8WT7 - chains D and I of the 10 polymer chains in the assembly; structure by electron microscopy, 2.70 A resolution.

== Chain D ==
Name: IS621 transposase
Source organism: Escherichia coli
Reference sequence: A0A0E0Y1P1 (A0A0E0Y1P1_ECO1C); residue numbers follow UniProt; this construct covers 1-326
Sequence (328 residues; numbered -1 to 326; the number before each row is that of its first residue; numbers below 1 keep their minus sign (Gly-1 is residue -1)):
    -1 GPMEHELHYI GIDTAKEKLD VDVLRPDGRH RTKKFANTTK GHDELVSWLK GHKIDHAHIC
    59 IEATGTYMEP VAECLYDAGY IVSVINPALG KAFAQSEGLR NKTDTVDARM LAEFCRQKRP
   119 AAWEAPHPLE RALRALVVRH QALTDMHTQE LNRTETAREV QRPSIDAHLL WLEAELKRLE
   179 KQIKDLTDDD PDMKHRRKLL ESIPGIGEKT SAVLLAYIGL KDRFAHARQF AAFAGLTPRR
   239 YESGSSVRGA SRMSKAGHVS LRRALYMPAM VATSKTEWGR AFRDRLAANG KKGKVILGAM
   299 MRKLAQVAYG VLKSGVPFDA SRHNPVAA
Disordered / not traced: -1 to 4, 322-326
Construct notes: expression tag (-1 to 0)
What the authors report for this chain:
  - mutagenesis - D11A/E60A/D102A/D105A, S241A: abolished catalytic activity

== Chain I ==
Molecule: donor DNA
Sequence (44 nucleotides; numbered 1 to 44; the number before each row is that of its first residue):
     1 TGCAGGCCAT AAGTCAATCT TGTATTATCC CTCCAGTGCA GAGA
Disordered / not traced: 1-4, 34-44
Bound ions: Mg2+: DT20, DT21 (shared with 2 residues of chain C)

== How chain D and chain I interact ==
Residue-residue contacts - 22 pairs, chain D then chain I:
  Thr146(D) - DA24(I)  sugar contact
  Leu149(D) - DA24(I)  phosphate contact
  Asn150(D) - DA24(I)  sugar contact
  Glu153(D) - DG22(I)  phosphate contact
  Glu153(D) - DT23(I)  sugar contact
  Ile201(D) - DT28(I)  phosphate contact
  Pro202(D) - DT28(I)  phosphate contact
  Gly203(D) - DA27(I)  sugar contact
  Gly203(D) - DT28(I)  hydrogen bond to the phosphate
  Ile204(D) - DT28(I)  phosphate contact
  Gly205(D) - DA27(I)  hydrogen bond to the phosphate
  Glu206(D) - DA27(I)  phosphate contact
  Lys207(D) - DT26(I)  phosphate contact
  Lys207(D) - DA27(I)  hydrogen bond to the phosphate
  Thr208(D) - DT26(I)  hydrogen bond to the phosphate
  Thr208(D) - DA27(I)  hydrogen bond to the phosphate
  Met265(D) - DT25(I)  base contact
  Met265(D) - DT26(I)  sugar contact
  Val269(D) - DT26(I)  base contact
  Val269(D) - DA27(I)  base contact
  Val269(D) - DT28(I)  sugar contact
  Lys273(D) - DT28(I)  hydrogen bond to the base
Also at the interface, not in a pair above, chain D (17 interface residues in all): Thr142, Thr274
Also at the interface, not in a pair above, chain I (8 interface residues in all): DC29

== Overview ==
Chain D and chain I form an interface of 17 and 8 residues respectively, with 6 hydrogen bonds. Among the
polar pairs are Lys273(D)-DT28(I), Gly203(D)-DT28(I) and Gly205(D)-DA27(I). DT20(I) and DT21(I) coordinate
Mg2+. The paper reports that D11A/E60A/D102A/D105A and S241A of chain D abolish catalytic activity.
Chain D is IS621 transposase (Escherichia coli) and chain I is donor DNA; the structure, Cryo-EM structure of
the IS621 recombinase in complex with bridge RNA, donor DNA, and target DNA ..., was determined by electron
microscopy (same publication as 8WT6, 8WT8 and 8WT9).
